4RH5 - chains A and B; structure by X-ray diffraction, 1.60 A resolution.

== Chain A ==
Name: Tyrosine-protein phosphatase non-receptor type 3
Source organism: Homo sapiens
Notes: EC 3.1.3.48; fragment: Catalytic domain
UniProt: P26045 (PTN3_HUMAN); numbering as in UniProt (aligned over 628-909)
Sequence (306 residues; each row starts with the number of its first residue):
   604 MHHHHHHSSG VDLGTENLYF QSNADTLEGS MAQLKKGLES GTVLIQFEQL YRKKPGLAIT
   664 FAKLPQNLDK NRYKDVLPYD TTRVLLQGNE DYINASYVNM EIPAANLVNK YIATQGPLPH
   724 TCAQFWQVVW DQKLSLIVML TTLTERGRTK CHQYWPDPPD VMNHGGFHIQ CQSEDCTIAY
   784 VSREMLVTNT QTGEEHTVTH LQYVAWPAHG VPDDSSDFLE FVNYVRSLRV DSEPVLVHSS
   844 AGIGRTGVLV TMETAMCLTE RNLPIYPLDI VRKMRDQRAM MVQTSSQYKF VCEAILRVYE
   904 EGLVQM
Not modelled in the structure: 604-627, 908-909
Sequence notes: expression tag (604-627); engineered mutation Ala811 (Asp in P26045), Ser842 (Cys in P26045)
From the paper describing this entry:
  - specificity-determining residues: His812
  - mutagenesis - H812F (2-fold): decreased catalytic activity with Epidermal growth factor receptor substrate 15 (chain B)
  - mutagenesis - Y676I: abolished catalytic activity with Epidermal growth factor receptor substrate 15 (chain B)
  - catalytic residues: Gln886 (by similarity / conservation)
  - mutagenesis - H812F: abolished signaling in response to EGF stimulation

== Chain B ==
Name: Epidermal growth factor receptor substrate 15
Notes: fragment: PTYR849 peptide
UniProt: P42566 (EPS15_HUMAN); numbering as in UniProt (aligned over 846-854)
Sequence (9 residues; numbered 846 to 854; the number before each row is that of its first residue):
   846 FSAYPSEED
Not modelled in the structure: 852-854
Modified residues: Tyr849 (o-phosphotyrosine; PTR)
Swiss-Prot annotation at these positions:
  - modified residue: Tyr849 (Phosphotyrosine)
From the paper describing this entry:
  - mutagenesis - P850V: increased binding to Tyrosine-protein phosphatase non-receptor type 3 (chain A)
  - post-translational modification sites: Tyr849 (citing earlier work)
  - specificity-determining residues: Pro850

== How chain A and chain B interact ==
Pairs across the interface (22):
  Leu671(A) with Phe846(B), hydrophobic
  Asp672(A) with Phe846(B)
  Tyr676(A) with Ser847(B); Ala848(B); Tyr849(B); Pro850(B)
  Lys677(A) with Phe846(B); Ser847(B), hydrogen bond (backbone-backbone)
  Asp678(A) with Ala848(B); Tyr849(B), hydrogen bond (side chain-backbone)
  Val679(A) with Tyr849(B)
  His812(A) with Tyr849(B); Pro850(B), hydrogen bond (side chain-backbone)
  Ser842(A) with Tyr849(B)
  Ser843(A) with Tyr849(B)
  Ala844(A) with Tyr849(B)
  Gly845(A) with Tyr849(B)
  Ile846(A) with Tyr849(B)
  Gly847(A) with Tyr849(B)
  Arg848(A) with Tyr849(B)
  Gln886(A) with Tyr849(B); Pro850(B), hydrogen bond (side chain-backbone)
Other interface residues (no listed pair), chain A (17 interface residues in all): Arg675, Ala811
Other interface residues (no listed pair), chain B (6 interface residues in all): Ser851
Interface features reported in the paper:
  - pairs named by the authors: Tyr676(A)-Tyr849(B), His812(A)-Pro850(B), Gln886(A)-Pro850(B)

== Overview ==
Chain A and chain B form an interface of 17 and 6 residues respectively; the contacts include 4 hydrogen
bonds. Polar pairs include Asp678(A)-Tyr849(B), His812(A)-Pro850(B) and Gln886(A)-Pro850(B). The authors
report contacts between Tyr676(A) and Tyr849(B), His812(A) and Pro850(B) and Gln886(A) and Pro850(B). The
paper reports the catalytic residue Gln886(A); H812F of chain A reduces catalytic activity with Epidermal
growth factor receptor substrate 15 (chain B); 3 substitutions were tested in all.
Here chain A is Tyrosine-protein phosphatase non-receptor type 3 (Homo sapiens) and chain B is Epidermal
growth factor receptor substrate 15. Entry 4RH5 (Crystal structure of PTPN3 (PTPH1) in complex with Eps15
pTyr849 peptide) was determined by X-ray diffraction, deposited together with 4RH9, 4RHG, 4RI4, 4RI5 and 4S0G.
